Entry 3MUT (X-ray diffraction, 3.00 A resolution); this record covers chains P and R.

Chain P:
Name: U1 small nuclear ribonucleoprotein A
From: Homo sapiens
UniProtKB: P09012 (SNRPA_HUMAN); residue numbers follow UniProt; this construct covers 1-98
Sequence (98 residues; row label = number of the first residue in the row):
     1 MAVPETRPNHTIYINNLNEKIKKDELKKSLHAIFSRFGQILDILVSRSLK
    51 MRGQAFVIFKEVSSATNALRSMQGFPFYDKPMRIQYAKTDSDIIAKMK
Not modelled in the structure: 1-6, 97-98
Sequence notes: engineered mutation His-31 (Tyr in P09012), Arg-36 (Gln in P09012)
Curated features (UniProtKB/Swiss-Prot):
  - modified residue: Ala-2 (N-acetylalanine), Lys-60 (N6-acetyllysine)
  - mutagenesis: Thr-11 (T11V: Abolishes RNA binding), Tyr-13 (Y13F: Substantially reduces RNA binding), Asn-15 (N15V: Abolishes RNA binding), Asn-16 (N16V: Substantially reduces RNA binding), Arg-52 (R52Q: Abolishes RNA binding)

Chain R:
Molecule: G20A/C92U mutant c-di-GMP riboswitch
Sequence (92 nucleotides; numbered 8 to 98; the number before each row is that of its first residue):
     8 XGUCACGCACAGAGCAAACCAUUCGAAAGAGUGGGACGCAAAGCCUCCGG
    58 CCUAAACC
   660 AUUGCACUCC
    75 GGUAGGUAGCGGGGUUAUCGAUGG
Modified residues: GTP (guanosine-5'-triphosphate) at position 8
Residues lining bound ligands: c-di-GMP (C2E; 9,9'-[(2R,3R,3aS,5S,7aR,9R,10R,10aS,12S,14aR)-3,5,10,12-tetrahydroxy-5,12-dioxidooctahydro-2H,7H-difuro[3,2-d:3',2'-j][1,3,7,9,2,8]tetraoxadiphosphacyclododecine-2,9-diyl]bis(2-amino-1,9-dihydro-6H-purin-6-one)): G14, C15, A16, C17, A18, G19, A20, G21, C46, A47, A48, A49, U92, C93
From the paper describing this entry:
  - binding site for c-di-GMP: A20

Interface between chain P and chain R:
Pairs across the interface (39; chain P residue first):
  Tyr-13(P) / G663(R)  hydrogen bond to the base
  Tyr-13(P) / C664(R)  stacking on the base
  Asn-15(P) / U662(R)  base contact
  Asn-15(P) / G663(R)  base contact
  Asn-16(P) / U662(R)  hydrogen bond to the base
  Asn-16(P) / G663(R)  hydrogen bond to the base
  Glu-19(P) / U661(R)  hydrogen bond to the base
  Glu-19(P) / U662(R)  base contact
  Glu-19(P) / G663(R)  base contact
  Lys-20(P) / A63(R)  salt bridge to the phosphate
  Lys-22(P) / A61(R)  salt bridge to the phosphate
  Arg-47(P) / A61(R)  sugar contact
  Arg-47(P) / A62(R)  salt bridge to the phosphate
  Ser-48(P) / G75(R)  phosphate contact
  Ser-48(P) / C669(R)  phosphate contact
  Leu-49(P) / G75(R)  hydrogen bond to the phosphate
  Lys-50(P) / G663(R)  hydrogen bond to the sugar
  Met-51(P) / A665(R)  sugar contact
  Arg-52(P) / G75(R)  hydrogen bond to the base
  Arg-52(P) / A660(R)  hydrogen bond to the base
  Arg-52(P) / G663(R)  hydrogen bond to the base
  Gly-53(P) / G663(R)  base contact
  Gln-54(P) / G663(R)  hydrogen bond to the base
  Phe-56(P) / C664(R)  base contact
  Phe-56(P) / A665(R)  stacking on the base
  Lys-80(P) / U662(R)  hydrogen bond to the base
  Gln-85(P) / C664(R)  hydrogen bond to the base
  Tyr-86(P) / C664(R)  base contact
  Ala-87(P) / C664(R)  base contact
  Ala-87(P) / A665(R)  base contact
  Lys-88(P) / C664(R)  base contact
  Thr-89(P) / A665(R)  hydrogen bond to the base
  Thr-89(P) / C666(R)  base contact
  Asp-90(P) / A665(R)  base contact
  Asp-90(P) / C666(R)  hydrogen bond to the base
  Ser-91(P) / A665(R)  hydrogen bond to the base
  Ser-91(P) / C666(R)  base contact
  Asp-92(P) / C666(R)  hydrogen bond to the base
  Asp-92(P) / U667(R)  phosphate contact
Also at the interface, not in a pair above, chain P (25 interface residues in all): Leu-17

Overview:
25 residues of chain P face 13 of chain R across their interface, with 16 hydrogen bonds, 3 salt bridges and 2
aromatic stacking contacts. Polar pairs include Tyr-13(P)/G663(R), Asn-16(P)/U662(R) and Asn-16(P)/G663(R).
Ligands of chain R: c-di-GMP. From UniProt: 5 mutagenesis sites on chain P. From the paper: a binding site for
c-di-GMP at A20(R).
Chain P is U1 small nuclear ribonucleoprotein A (Homo sapiens) and chain R is G20A/C92U mutant c-di-GMP
riboswitch; the structure, Crystal Structure of the G20A/C92U mutant c-di-GMP riboswith bound to c-di-GMP, was
determined by X-ray diffraction, deposited together with 3MUM, 3MUR, 3MUV and 3MXH.
